2BNZ - chains C and E of the 8 polymer chains in the assembly; structure by X-ray diffraction, 2.60 A resolution.

[Chain C]
Protein: Orf omega
Organism: Streptococcus pyogenes
Notes: fragment: ribbon-helix-helix domain, residues 20-71
UniProtKB: Q57468 (Q57468_STRPY); residue numbers follow UniProt; this construct covers 20-71
Sequence (53 residues; row label = number of the first residue in the row):
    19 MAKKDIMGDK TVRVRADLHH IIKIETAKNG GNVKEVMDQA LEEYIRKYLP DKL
Disordered / not traced: 19
Reported in the primary citation:
  - self-association interface (contacts with another copy of this molecule); pairs are residue here / residue on that copy: His38-Ala45 (hydrogen bond)
  - mutagenesis - T29A (100-fold): decreased binding to PcopS

[Chain E]
Molecule: 18-nt DNA strand
Sequence (18 nucleotides; each row starts with the number of its first residue):
     1 GAATCACAAG TGATTAGC
Disordered / not traced: 18

[Chain C / chain E interface]
Pairs across the interface - 10 pairs, chain C then chain E:
  Thr29(C) - DT11(E)  base contact
  Arg31(C) - DA13(E)  base contact
  His37(C) - DT11(E)  salt bridge to the phosphate
  Lys41(C) - DG10(E)  phosphate contact
  Lys41(C) - DT11(E)  salt bridge to the phosphate
  Asn50(C) - DA9(E)  phosphate contact
  Asn50(C) - DG10(E)  phosphate contact
  Val51(C) - DG10(E)  hydrogen bond to the phosphate
  Lys52(C) - DA9(E)  phosphate contact
  Lys52(C) - DG10(E)  hydrogen bond to the phosphate
Interface residues without a listed pair, chain C (8 interface residues in all): Asp27
Interface residues without a listed pair, chain E (5 interface residues in all): DG12

[In short]
The interface between chain C and chain E involves 8 residues on one side and 5 on the other; the contacts
include 2 hydrogen bonds and 2 salt bridges. Among the polar pairs are Val51(C)-DG10(E), Lys52(C)-DG10(E) and
His37(C)-DT11(E). The paper reports that T29A of chain C reduces binding to PcopS; a self-association
interface involving His38(C).
Chain C is Orf omega (Streptococcus pyogenes) and chain E is an 18-nt DNA strand; the structure, Structural
basis for cooperative binding of Ribbon-Helix-Helix Omega repressor to inverted DNA heptad repeats, was
determined by X-ray diffraction together with 2BNW and 2CAX from the same study.
